1Q9Y - chains P and A of the 3 polymer chains in the assembly; structure by X-ray diffraction, 2.80 A resolution.

Chain P:
Molecule: 14-nt DNA strand
Sequence (14 nucleotides; numbered 925 to 938; the number before each row is that of its first residue):
   925 GCGGACTGCTTACC
Modified / non-standard residues: DOC (2',3'-dideoxycytidine-5'-monophosphate) at position 938

Chain A:
Molecule: DNA polymerase
Source organism: Enterobacteria phage RB69
Notes: EC 2.7.7.7
UniProt: Q38087 (DPOL_BPR69); residues 4-906 here correspond to UniProt positions 1-903 (UniProt number = residue number - 3)
Chain sequence (906 residues; row label = number of the first residue in the row):
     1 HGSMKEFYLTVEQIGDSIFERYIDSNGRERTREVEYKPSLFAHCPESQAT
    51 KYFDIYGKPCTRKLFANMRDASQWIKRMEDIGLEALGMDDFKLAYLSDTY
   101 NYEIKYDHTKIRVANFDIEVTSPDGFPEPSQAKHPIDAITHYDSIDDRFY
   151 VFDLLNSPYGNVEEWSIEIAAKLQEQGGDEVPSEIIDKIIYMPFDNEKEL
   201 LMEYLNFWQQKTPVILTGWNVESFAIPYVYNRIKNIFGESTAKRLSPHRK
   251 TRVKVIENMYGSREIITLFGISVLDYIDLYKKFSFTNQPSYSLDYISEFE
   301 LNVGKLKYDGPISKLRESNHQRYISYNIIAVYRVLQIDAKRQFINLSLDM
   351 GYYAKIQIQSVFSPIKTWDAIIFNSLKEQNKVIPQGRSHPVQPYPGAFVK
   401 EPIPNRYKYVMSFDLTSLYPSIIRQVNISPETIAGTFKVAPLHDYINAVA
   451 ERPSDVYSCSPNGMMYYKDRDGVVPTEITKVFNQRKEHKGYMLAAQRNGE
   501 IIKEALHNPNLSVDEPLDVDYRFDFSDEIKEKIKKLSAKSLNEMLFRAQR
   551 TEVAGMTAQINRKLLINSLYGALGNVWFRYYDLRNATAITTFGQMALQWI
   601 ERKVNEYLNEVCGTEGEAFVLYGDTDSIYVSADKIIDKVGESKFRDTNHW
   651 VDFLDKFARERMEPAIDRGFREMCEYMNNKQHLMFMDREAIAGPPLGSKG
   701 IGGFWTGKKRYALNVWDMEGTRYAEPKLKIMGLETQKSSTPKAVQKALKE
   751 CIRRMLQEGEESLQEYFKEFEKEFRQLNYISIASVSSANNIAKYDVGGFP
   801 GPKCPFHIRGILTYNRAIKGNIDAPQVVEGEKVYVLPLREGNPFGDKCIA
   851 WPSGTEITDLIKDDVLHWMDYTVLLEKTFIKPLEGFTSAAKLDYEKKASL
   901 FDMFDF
Unresolved in the structure: 903-906
Differences from the reference sequence: cloning artifact (1-3); engineered mutation Ala225 (Asp222 in Q38087), Ala330 (Asp327 in Q38087)
UniProt features mapped onto this chain:
  - region: Thr251 to Thr267 (Beta hairpin), Lys708 to Tyr711 (Binding of DNA in B-conformation), Leu900 to Phe906 (Interaction with the polymerase clamp)
  - binding site (Mg(2+)): Asp117, Glu119, Asp414, Leu415, Asp626
  - binding site (substrate): Ser417 to Tyr419, Arg485, Lys563
  - site: Asp624 (Optimization of metal coordination by the polymerase active site), Lys709 (Optimization of metal coordination by the polymerase active site), Asp717 (Essential for viral replication)
Ion coordination: Ca2+ site 1: Asp414, Leu415, Asp626 (together with 2'-deoxycytidine-5'-triphosphate); Ca2+ site 2: Asp414, Asp626 (together with 2'-deoxycytidine-5'-triphosphate); Ca2+ site 3: Asp414, Glu689
Ligand contacts: 2'-deoxycytidine-5'-triphosphate (DCP): Asp414, Leu415, Thr416, Ser417, Leu418, Tyr419, Pro420, Arg485, Lys489, Lys563, Asn567, Tyr570, Thr625, Asp626
What the authors report for this chain:
  - binding site for 2'-deoxycytidine-5'-triphosphate: Leu418, Tyr419, Arg485, Lys489, Lys563, Asn567, Tyr570
  - binding site for the 18-nt DNA strand: Tyr570, Gly571
  - Ca2+ coordination: Asp414, Asp626
  - conformationally variable residues (loop rearrangement): Asn258 to Ser262

How chain P and chain A interact:
Contacting residue pairs (26; chain P residue first):
  DT931(P) with Lys803(A), hydrogen bond to the base
  DG932(P) with Tyr794(A), hydrogen bond to the phosphate; Lys803(A), hydrogen bond to the sugar
  DC933(P) with Lys793(A), salt bridge to the phosphate; Tyr794(A), hydrogen bond to the phosphate
  DT934(P) with Ser786(A), sugar contact; Ser787(A), phosphate contact; Asn789(A), phosphate contact; His807(A), salt bridge to the phosphate
  DT935(P) with Lys737(A), base contact; Ser739(A), sugar contact; Val785(A), phosphate contact; Ser786(A), phosphate contact; Ser787(A), hydrogen bond to the phosphate
  DA936(P) with Asn287(A), hydrogen bond to the phosphate; Gln736(A), sugar contact; Lys737(A), phosphate contact; Ser738(A), hydrogen bond to the phosphate
  DC937(P) with Lys709(A), hydrogen bond to the base; Met731(A), phosphate contact; Gly732(A), hydrogen bond to the phosphate
  DOC_938(P) with Asp624(A), sugar contact; Thr625(A), sugar contact; Asp626(A), sugar contact; Tyr711(A), hydrogen bond to the phosphate; Met731(A), phosphate contact
Other interface residues (no listed pair), chain A (25 interface residues in all): Tyr629, Ile730, Pro805, Ile808, Lys832

In short:
8 residues of chain P and 25 residues of chain A are in contact, with 10 hydrogen bonds and 2 salt bridges.
Polar contacts include DT931(P)-Lys803(A), DC937(P)-Lys709(A) and DG932(P)-Lys803(A). From the paper: a
binding site for 2'-deoxycytidine-5'-triphosphate at Leu418(A), Tyr419(A) and Arg485(A) among others; a
binding site for the 18-nt DNA strand at Tyr570(A) and Gly571(A).
Chain P is a 14-nt DNA strand and chain A is DNA polymerase (Enterobacteria phage RB69); the structure,
Crystal structure of enterobacteria phage RB69 GP43 DNA polymerase complexed with 8-oxoguanosine containing
DNA, was determined by X-ray diffraction together with 1Q9X from the same study.
